Entry 3A44 (X-ray diffraction, 3.31 A resolution); this record covers chains A and B.

== Chain A (and B) ==
Protein: Hydrogenase nickel incorporation protein hypA
Organism: Pyrococcus kodakaraensis
Notes: chain B of this document is another copy of the same molecule, construct and numbering; everything in this record applies to it too
UniProtKB: Q5JIH3 (HYPA_PYRKO); residues 1-139 here = UniProt positions 1-139
Sequence (139 residues; numbered 1 to 139; the number before each row is that of its first residue):
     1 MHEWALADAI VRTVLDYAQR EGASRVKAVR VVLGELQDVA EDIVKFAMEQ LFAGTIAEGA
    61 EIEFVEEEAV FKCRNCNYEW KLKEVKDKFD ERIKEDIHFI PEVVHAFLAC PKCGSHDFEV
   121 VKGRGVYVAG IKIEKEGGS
Disordered / not traced: 1, 139 (chain B: 99-102, 137-139)
Modified / non-standard residues: Met-1 (N-formylmethionine; FME)
Ion coordination: Zn2+ site 1: Cys-73, Cys-76 (shared with Cys-110(B), Cys-113(B), Ser-115(B) of chain B); Zn2+ site 2: Cys-110, Cys-113 (shared with Cys-73(B) of chain B)
UniProt features mapped onto this chain:
  - binding site (Ni(2+)): Met-1, His-2, His-98
  - binding site (Zn(2+)): Cys-73, Cys-76, Cys-110, Cys-113

== Chain A / chain B interface ==
Pairs across the interface (133):
  Thr-13(A) / Val-128(B)
  Val-14(A) / Ile-131(B)  hydrophobic
  Tyr-17(A) / Ile-133(B)  hydrophobic
  Glu-21(A) / Ile-133(B)
  Glu-21(A) / Lys-135(B)  salt bridge
  Gly-22(A) / Lys-135(B)
  Ala-23(A) / Ile-133(B)  hydrophobic
  Ala-23(A) / Glu-134(B)
  Ser-24(A) / Glu-134(B)  hydrogen bond (backbone-backbone)
  Arg-25(A) / Ile-133(B)
  Arg-25(A) / Glu-134(B)  hydrogen bond (backbone-backbone)
  Val-26(A) / Lys-132(B)
  Lys-27(A) / Lys-132(B)  hydrogen bond (backbone-backbone)
  Lys-27(A) / Glu-134(B)  salt bridge
  Ala-28(A) / Ile-131(B)
  Ala-28(A) / Lys-132(B)  hydrogen bond (backbone-backbone)
  Val-29(A) / Val-128(B)  hydrophobic
  Val-29(A) / Gly-130(B)
  Arg-30(A) / Val-128(B)
  Arg-30(A) / Ala-129(B)  hydrogen bond (backbone-backbone)
  Arg-30(A) / Gly-130(B)  hydrogen bond (backbone-backbone)
  Val-31(A) / Tyr-127(B)
  Val-32(A) / Gly-125(B)
  Val-32(A) / Val-126(B)
  Val-32(A) / Tyr-127(B)  hydrogen bond (backbone-backbone)
  Val-32(A) / Ala-129(B)  hydrophobic
  Leu-33(A) / Gly-125(B)
  Gly-34(A) / Gly-123(B)
  Gly-34(A) / Gly-125(B)  hydrogen bond (backbone-backbone)
  Glu-35(A) / Gly-123(B)
  Leu-36(A) / Val-120(B)  hydrophobic
  Leu-36(A) / Gly-123(B)
  Leu-36(A) / Arg-124(B)
  Gln-37(A) / Arg-124(B)
  Glu-67(A) / Gly-123(B)
  Glu-67(A) / Gly-125(B)
  Glu-67(A) / Tyr-127(B)  hydrogen bond
  Glu-68(A) / Lys-122(B)
  Glu-68(A) / Gly-123(B)
  Ala-69(A) / Lys-122(B)
  Ala-69(A) / Gly-123(B)
  Val-70(A) / Val-120(B)
  Val-70(A) / Val-121(B)  hydrogen bond (backbone-backbone)
  Val-70(A) / Lys-122(B)  hydrogen bond (backbone-backbone)
  Phe-71(A) / Phe-118(B)  hydrophobic
  Phe-71(A) / Glu-119(B)
  Lys-72(A) / Phe-118(B)
  Lys-72(A) / Glu-119(B)  hydrogen bond (backbone-backbone)
  Lys-72(A) / Val-121(B)
  Cys-73(A) / Cys-110(B)  hydrophobic
  Cys-73(A) / Cys-113(B)  hydrophobic
  Cys-73(A) / Ser-115(B)  hydrogen bond
  Arg-74(A) / Asp-117(B)
  Arg-74(A) / Phe-118(B)  hydrogen bond (side chain-backbone)
  Arg-74(A) / Glu-119(B)  salt bridge
  Asn-75(A) / Cys-113(B)
  Cys-76(A) / Cys-110(B)  hydrophobic
  Cys-76(A) / Lys-112(B)
  Cys-76(A) / Cys-113(B)  hydrophobic
  Tyr-78(A) / Cys-110(B)  hydrophobic
  Tyr-78(A) / Pro-111(B)  hydrophobic
  Tyr-78(A) / Lys-112(B)
  Glu-79(A) / Val-121(B)
  Trp-80(A) / Cys-110(B)  hydrophobic
  Trp-80(A) / Pro-111(B)
  Trp-80(A) / Phe-118(B)  hydrophobic
  Glu-84(A) / Pro-111(B)
  Val-85(A) / Phe-107(B)
  Lys-86(A) / Phe-107(B)
  Ile-93(A) / Ile-93(B)  hydrophobic
  Glu-102(A) / Phe-89(B)
  Glu-102(A) / Arg-92(B)  salt bridge
  Val-103(A) / Phe-89(B)  hydrophobic
  Ala-106(A) / Val-85(B)
  Ala-106(A) / Phe-89(B)  hydrophobic
  Phe-107(A) / Val-85(B)  hydrophobic
  Phe-107(A) / Phe-89(B)  hydrophobic
  Ala-109(A) / Trp-80(B)
  Cys-110(A) / Cys-73(B)  hydrophobic
  Cys-110(A) / Cys-76(B)  hydrophobic
  Cys-110(A) / Trp-80(B)  hydrophobic
  Lys-112(A) / Tyr-78(B)
  Cys-113(A) / Cys-76(B)  hydrogen bond
  Ser-115(A) / Cys-73(B)
  Asp-117(A) / Arg-74(B)  salt bridge
  Phe-118(A) / Phe-71(B)  hydrophobic
  Phe-118(A) / Lys-72(B)
  Phe-118(A) / Trp-80(B)  hydrophobic
  Glu-119(A) / Phe-71(B)
  Glu-119(A) / Lys-72(B)  hydrogen bond (backbone-backbone)
  Glu-119(A) / Arg-74(B)  salt bridge
  Val-120(A) / Val-70(B)
  Val-120(A) / Phe-71(B)  hydrophobic
  Val-121(A) / Val-70(B)  hydrogen bond (backbone-backbone)
  Lys-122(A) / Glu-67(B)
  Lys-122(A) / Glu-68(B)
  Lys-122(A) / Ala-69(B)
  Lys-122(A) / Val-70(B)  hydrogen bond (backbone-backbone)
  Lys-122(A) / Lys-81(B)
  Gly-123(A) / Gly-34(B)  hydrogen bond (backbone-backbone)
  Gly-123(A) / Glu-67(B)  hydrogen bond (backbone-side chain)
  Gly-125(A) / Gly-34(B)  hydrogen bond (backbone-backbone)
  Gly-125(A) / Gln-37(B)  hydrogen bond (backbone-side chain)
  Val-126(A) / Leu-6(B)  hydrophobic
  Val-126(A) / Ile-10(B)  hydrophobic
  Val-126(A) / Val-31(B)  hydrophobic
  Val-126(A) / Val-32(B)
  Tyr-127(A) / Val-32(B)  hydrogen bond (backbone-backbone)
  Tyr-127(A) / Glu-67(B)  hydrogen bond
  Val-128(A) / Ile-10(B)  hydrophobic
  Val-128(A) / Thr-13(B)
  Val-128(A) / Arg-30(B)
  Ala-129(A) / Arg-30(B)  hydrogen bond (backbone-backbone)
  Ala-129(A) / Val-32(B)  hydrophobic
  Gly-130(A) / Val-29(B)
  Gly-130(A) / Arg-30(B)  hydrogen bond (backbone-backbone)
  Ile-131(A) / Val-14(B)  hydrophobic
  Ile-131(A) / Tyr-17(B)  hydrophobic
  Ile-131(A) / Val-26(B)  hydrophobic
  Ile-131(A) / Ala-28(B)
  Lys-132(A) / Val-26(B)
  Lys-132(A) / Lys-27(B)  hydrogen bond (backbone-backbone)
  Lys-132(A) / Ala-28(B)  hydrogen bond (backbone-backbone)
  Ile-133(A) / Tyr-17(B)  hydrophobic
  Ile-133(A) / Ala-23(B)  hydrophobic
  Ile-133(A) / Arg-25(B)
  Glu-134(A) / Ala-23(B)
  Glu-134(A) / Ser-24(B)  hydrogen bond (backbone-backbone)
  Glu-134(A) / Arg-25(B)  hydrogen bond (backbone-backbone)
  Glu-134(A) / Lys-27(B)  salt bridge
  Lys-135(A) / Glu-21(B)  salt bridge
  Lys-135(A) / Gly-22(B)
  Lys-135(A) / Ala-23(B)
Also at the interface, not in a pair above, chain A (68 interface residues in all): Leu-82, Phe-99, Pro-111, Arg-124
Also at the interface, not in a pair above, chain B (64 interface residues in all): Leu-33, Glu-35, Leu-36, Ala-109

== Summary ==
68 residues of chain A face 64 of chain B across their interface, with 30 hydrogen bonds and 8 salt bridges.
Polar pairs include Glu-21(A)/Lys-135(B), Lys-27(A)/Glu-134(B) and Arg-74(A)/Glu-119(B). Curated annotation
(UniProt) lists 3 Ni2+-binding residues and 4 Zn2+-binding residues on chain A.
Both chains are Hydrogenase nickel incorporation protein hypA (Pyrococcus kodakaraensis). Entry 3A44 (Crystal
structure of HypA in the dimeric form) was determined by X-ray diffraction together with 3A43 from the same
study.
